Entry 6TZI (X-ray diffraction, 1.74 A resolution); this record covers chain A.

== Chain A ==
Molecule: Beta-lactamase
Source organism: Acinetobacter baumannii
Notes: EC 3.5.2.6
UniProtKB: Q6DRA1 (Q6DRA1_ACIBA); residues 0-359 here correspond to UniProt positions 24-383 (UniProt number = residue number + 24)
Amino-acid sequence (361 residues; each row starts with the number of its first residue; numbers below 1 keep their minus sign (Met-1 is residue -1)):
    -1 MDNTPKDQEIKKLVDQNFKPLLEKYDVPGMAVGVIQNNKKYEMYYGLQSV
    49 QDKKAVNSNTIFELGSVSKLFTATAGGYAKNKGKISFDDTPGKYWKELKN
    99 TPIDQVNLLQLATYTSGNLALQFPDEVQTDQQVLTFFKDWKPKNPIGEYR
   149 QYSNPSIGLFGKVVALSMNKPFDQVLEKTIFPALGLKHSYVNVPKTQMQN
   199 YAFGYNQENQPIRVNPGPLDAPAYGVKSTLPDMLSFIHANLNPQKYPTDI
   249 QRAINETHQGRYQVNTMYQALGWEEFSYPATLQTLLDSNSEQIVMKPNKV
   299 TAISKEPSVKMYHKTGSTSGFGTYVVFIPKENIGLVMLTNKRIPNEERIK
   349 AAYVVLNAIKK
Not modelled in the structure: -1 to 3, 359
Construct notes: expression tag (-1)
Glycans and other covalent adducts: compound P1K linked to Ser64
Ligand contacts: P1K (phosphonooxy-[[4-[[2,2,2-tris(fluoranyl)ethylsulfonylamino]methyl]-1,2,3-triazol-1-yl]methyl]borinic acid): Gly63, Lys67, Leu119, Gln120, Tyr150, Asn152, Val212, Tyr222, Asn287, Val292, Lys312, Thr313, Gly314, Ser315, Thr316, Ser317, Arg340
From the paper describing this entry:
  - binding site for P1K: Ser64, Gln120, Asn152, Ser315, Arg340
  - conformationally variable residues (side-chain flip): Arg340

== Summary ==
Compound P1K is covalently linked to Ser64. The paper reports a binding site for P1K at Ser64, Gln120 and
Asn152 among others; conformational variability at Arg340.
Chain A is Beta-lactamase (Acinetobacter baumannii); the structure, ADC-7 in complex with boronic acid
transition state inhibitor PFC_001, was determined by X-ray diffraction together with 6TZF, 6TZG, 6TZH and
6TZJ from the same study.
